Entry 1MQN (X-ray diffraction, 3.20 A resolution); this record covers chains E and H of the 6 polymer chains in the assembly.

[Chain E (and H)]
Name: Hemagglutinin HA2 chain
Organism: Influenza A virus
Notes: chain H of this document is another copy of the same molecule, construct and numbering; everything in this record applies to it too
UniProtKB: P03442 (HEMA_IADU3); residues 1-221 here correspond to UniProt positions 346-566 (UniProt number = residue number + 345)
Sequence (221 residues; numbered 1 to 221; the number before each row is that of its first residue):
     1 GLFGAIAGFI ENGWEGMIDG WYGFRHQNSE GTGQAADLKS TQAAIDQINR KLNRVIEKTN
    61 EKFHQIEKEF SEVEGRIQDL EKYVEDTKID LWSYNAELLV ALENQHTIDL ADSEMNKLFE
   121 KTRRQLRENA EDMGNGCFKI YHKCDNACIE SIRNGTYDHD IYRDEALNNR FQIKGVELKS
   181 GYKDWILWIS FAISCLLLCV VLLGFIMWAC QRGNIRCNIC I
Not modelled in the structure: 173-221
Swiss-Prot annotation at these positions:
  - lipidation (S-palmitoyl cysteine): Cys210, Cys217, Cys220
  - glycosylation: Asn154 (N-linked (GlcNAc...) asparagine)
Disulfide bonds: Cys144-Cys148
Covalently attached groups: N-acetylglucosamine (NAG) linked to Asn154

[How chain E and chain H interact]
Pairs across the interface (54):
  Gly1(E) - Lys117(H)  hydrogen bond (backbone-side chain)
  Leu2(E) - Phe3(H)
  Leu2(E) - Asp109(H)
  Leu2(E) - Leu110(H)  hydrophobic
  Leu2(E) - Ser113(H)  hydrogen bond (backbone-side chain)
  Leu2(E) - Lys117(H)
  Phe3(E) - Phe3(H)  hydrophobic
  Gly4(E) - Lys117(H)
  Phe9(E) - Arg124(H)
  Arg76(E) - Phe70(H)
  Arg76(E) - Glu74(H)  salt bridge
  Arg76(E) - Ile77(H)
  Arg76(E) - Glu81(H)  salt bridge
  Asp79(E) - Ile66(H)
  Leu80(E) - Ile66(H)  hydrophobic
  Leu80(E) - Leu80(H)  hydrophobic
  Leu80(E) - Glu81(H)
  Tyr83(E) - Gln65(H)
  Tyr83(E) - Ile66(H)  hydrophobic
  Tyr83(E) - Lys68(H)  hydrogen bond
  Tyr83(E) - Val84(H)  hydrophobic
  Tyr83(E) - Glu85(H)  hydrogen bond
  Tyr83(E) - Lys88(H)  hydrogen bond
  Val84(E) - Val84(H)  hydrophobic
  Asp86(E) - Lys62(H)  salt bridge
  Thr87(E) - Lys88(H)
  Asp90(E) - Lys62(H)  salt bridge
  Leu91(E) - Trp92(H)
  Leu91(E) - Asn95(H)
  Tyr94(E) - Trp92(H)  hydrophobic
  Tyr94(E) - Asn95(H)
  Tyr94(E) - Leu99(H)
  Glu97(E) - Arg54(H)  salt bridge
  Leu102(E) - Leu102(H)  hydrophobic
  Gln105(E) - His106(H)  hydrogen bond
  Phe119(E) - Arg124(H)
  Arg123(E) - Arg123(H)
  Arg123(E) - Arg124(H)
  Glu131(E) - Arg127(H)  salt bridge
  Glu131(E) - Glu128(H)
  Glu131(E) - Arg163(H)  salt bridge
  Asp132(E) - Arg123(H)  salt bridge
  Asp132(E) - Arg124(H)  salt bridge
  Asp132(E) - Arg127(H)
  Met133(E) - Arg127(H)
  Gly134(E) - Arg124(H)
  Tyr141(E) - Arg127(H)  hydrogen bond
  Tyr141(E) - Arg163(H)  hydrogen bond
  Arg170(E) - Glu128(H)  salt bridge
  Arg170(E) - Arg163(H)  hydrogen bond (backbone-side chain)
  Arg170(E) - Leu167(H)
  Phe171(E) - Glu128(H)
  Phe171(E) - Leu167(H)  hydrophobic
  Phe171(E) - Phe171(H)  hydrophobic
Other interface residues (no listed pair), chain E (31 interface residues in all): Ile77, Asn95, Lys139, Gln172
Other interface residues (no listed pair), chain H (34 interface residues in all): His64, Gln78, Leu91, Asp164

[Summary]
31 residues of chain E and 34 residues of chain H are in contact, with 9 hydrogen bonds and 10 salt bridges.
Polar contacts include Arg76(E)-Glu74(H), Arg76(E)-Glu81(H) and Asp86(E)-Lys62(H). Covalently linked
N-acetylglucosamine: at Asn154(E).
Chain E and chain H are both Hemagglutinin HA2 chain (Influenza A virus); the structure, BHA/LSTc, was
determined by X-ray diffraction, deposited together with 1MQL and 1MQM.
